Entry 8YQW (electron microscopy, 2.68 A resolution); this record covers chains B and H of the 9 polymer chains in the assembly.

== Chain B ==
Protein: DNA-directed RNA polymerase subunit beta
Organism: African swine fever virus
Notes: EC 2.7.7.6
UniProt: A0A2X0RU95 (A0A2X0RU95_ASF); residues 1-1242 here = UniProt positions 1-1242
Amino-acid sequence (1242 residues; numbered 1 to 1242; the number before each row is that of its first residue):
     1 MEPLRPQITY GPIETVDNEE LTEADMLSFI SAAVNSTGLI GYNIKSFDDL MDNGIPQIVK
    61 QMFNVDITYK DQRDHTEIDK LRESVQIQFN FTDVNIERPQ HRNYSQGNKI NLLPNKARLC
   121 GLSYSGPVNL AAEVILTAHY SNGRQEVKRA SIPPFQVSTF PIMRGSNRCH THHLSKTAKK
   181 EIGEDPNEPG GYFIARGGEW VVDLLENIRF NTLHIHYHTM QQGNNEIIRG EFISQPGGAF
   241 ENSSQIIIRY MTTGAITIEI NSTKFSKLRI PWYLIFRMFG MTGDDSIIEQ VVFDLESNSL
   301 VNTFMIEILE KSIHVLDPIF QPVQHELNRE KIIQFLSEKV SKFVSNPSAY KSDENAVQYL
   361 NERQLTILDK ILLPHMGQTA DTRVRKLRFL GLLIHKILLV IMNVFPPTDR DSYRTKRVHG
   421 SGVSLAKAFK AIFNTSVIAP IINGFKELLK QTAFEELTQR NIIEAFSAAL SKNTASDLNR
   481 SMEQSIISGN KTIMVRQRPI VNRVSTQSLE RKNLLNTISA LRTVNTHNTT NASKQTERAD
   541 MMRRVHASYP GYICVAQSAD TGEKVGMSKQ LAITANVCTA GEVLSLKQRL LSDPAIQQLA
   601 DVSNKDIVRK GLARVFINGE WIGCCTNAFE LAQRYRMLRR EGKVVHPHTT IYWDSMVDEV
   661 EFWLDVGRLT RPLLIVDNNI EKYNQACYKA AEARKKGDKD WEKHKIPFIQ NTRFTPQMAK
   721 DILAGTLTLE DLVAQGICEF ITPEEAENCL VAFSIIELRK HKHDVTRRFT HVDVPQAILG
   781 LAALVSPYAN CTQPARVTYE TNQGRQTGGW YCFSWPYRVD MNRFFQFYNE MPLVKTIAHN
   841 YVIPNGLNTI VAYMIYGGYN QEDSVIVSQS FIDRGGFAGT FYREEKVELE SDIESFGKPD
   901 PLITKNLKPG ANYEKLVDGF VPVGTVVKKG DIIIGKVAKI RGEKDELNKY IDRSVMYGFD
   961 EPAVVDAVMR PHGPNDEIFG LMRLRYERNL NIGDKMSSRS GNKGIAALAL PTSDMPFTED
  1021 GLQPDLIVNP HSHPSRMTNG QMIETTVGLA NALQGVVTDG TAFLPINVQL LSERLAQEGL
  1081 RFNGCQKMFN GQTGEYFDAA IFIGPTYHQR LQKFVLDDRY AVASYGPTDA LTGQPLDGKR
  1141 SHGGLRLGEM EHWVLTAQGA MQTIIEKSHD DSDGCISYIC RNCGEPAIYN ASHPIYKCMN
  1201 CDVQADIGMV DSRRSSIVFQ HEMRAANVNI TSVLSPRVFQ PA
Disordered / not traced: 1-3, 219-224, 490-503, 529-532, 941-948
Metal / ion sites: Zn2+: Cys1180, Cys1183, Cys1198, Cys1201

== Chain H ==
Protein: DNA-directed RNA polymerase RPB10 homolog
Organism: African swine fever virus
UniProt: A0A0C5BCR6 (A0A0C5BCR6_ASF); residues 1-80 here = UniProt positions 1-80
Amino-acid sequence (80 residues; each row starts with the number of its first residue):
     1 MLIPVVCFTC GFPIGTYAAI FDKARTEYIK TKMGGTLPQN IPLDASLQIE LKDLITALGI
    61 PMRVCCRTHL ITTLDYRKYY
Metal / ion sites: Zn2+: Cys7, Cys10, Cys65, Cys66

== Chain B / chain H interface ==
Contacting residue pairs - 78 pairs, chain B then chain H:
  Ala24(B) - Ala45(H)  hydrophobic
  Asp25(B) - Ala45(H)
  Ser31(B) - Asn40(H)
  Ser31(B) - Leu43(H)
  Lys180(B) - Tyr80(H)
  Pro186(B) - Tyr80(H)
  Asn187(B) - Tyr79(H)  hydrogen bond (side chain-backbone)
  Leu723(B) - Thr36(H)
  Leu723(B) - Leu37(H)  hydrogen bond (backbone-backbone)
  Leu723(B) - Asn40(H)
  Leu723(B) - Leu43(H)
  Leu723(B) - Asp44(H)
  Ala724(B) - Gly35(H)
  Ala724(B) - Leu37(H)
  Gly725(B) - Leu37(H)
  Trp810(B) - Met1(H)  hydrophobic
  Trp810(B) - Leu74(H)  hydrophobic
  Trp810(B) - Tyr76(H)  hydrophobic
  Phe813(B) - Tyr76(H)  hydrogen bond (backbone-side chain)
  Phe813(B) - Tyr79(H)  hydrophobic
  Phe813(B) - Tyr80(H)
  Trp815(B) - Tyr76(H)  hydrogen bond
  Tyr817(B) - Tyr80(H)
  Phe827(B) - Met1(H)  hydrogen bond (backbone-backbone)
  Tyr828(B) - Met1(H)
  Tyr828(B) - Leu2(H)
  Tyr828(B) - Phe8(H)  hydrophobic
  Asn829(B) - Thr73(H)
  Asn829(B) - Leu74(H)  hydrogen bond (backbone-backbone)
  Glu830(B) - Phe8(H)
  Glu830(B) - His69(H)  salt bridge
  Glu830(B) - Thr72(H)  hydrogen bond
  Glu830(B) - Thr73(H)
  Met831(B) - Thr72(H)  hydrogen bond (backbone-backbone)
  Met831(B) - Leu74(H)
  Leu833(B) - Thr68(H)
  Leu833(B) - Thr72(H)
  Lys835(B) - Pro42(H)  hydrogen bond (side chain-backbone)
  Ile837(B) - Leu43(H)  hydrophobic
  Asn840(B) - Pro42(H)
  Asn840(B) - Leu43(H)
  Ile843(B) - Leu74(H)  hydrophobic
  Ile843(B) - Tyr79(H)  hydrophobic
  Pro844(B) - Leu74(H)  hydrophobic
  Asn848(B) - Thr68(H)
  Asn848(B) - His69(H)
  Asn848(B) - Thr72(H)
  Ile850(B) - Thr9(H)
  Ile850(B) - Val64(H)  hydrophobic
  Ile850(B) - Cys65(H)  hydrophobic
  Phe871(B) - Phe8(H)
  Arg874(B) - Val6(H)
  Arg874(B) - Cys7(H)
  Arg874(B) - Phe8(H)  hydrogen bond (side chain-backbone)
  Arg874(B) - Thr9(H)  hydrogen bond (side chain-backbone)
  Arg874(B) - Cys10(H)  hydrogen bond (side chain-backbone)
  Arg874(B) - Gly11(H)
  Gly875(B) - Phe8(H)
  Asp1020(B) - Arg63(H)
  Gly1021(B) - Arg63(H)  hydrogen bond (backbone-side chain)
  Gln1023(B) - Thr9(H)  hydrogen bond (side chain-backbone)
  Asp1025(B) - Thr9(H)  hydrogen bond
  Ala1052(B) - Val64(H)
  Ala1052(B) - Arg67(H)
  Ala1052(B) - Thr68(H)
  Leu1053(B) - Lys52(H)
  Leu1053(B) - Met62(H)
  Leu1053(B) - Val64(H)  hydrophobic
  Gln1054(B) - Glu50(H)  hydrogen bond
  Gln1054(B) - Lys52(H)
  Gly1055(B) - Glu50(H)
  Gly1055(B) - Leu51(H)  hydrogen bond (backbone-backbone)
  Gly1055(B) - Ile71(H)
  Val1056(B) - Ile49(H)
  Val1056(B) - Glu50(H)
  Val1057(B) - Ile71(H)  hydrophobic
  Glu1078(B) - Lys52(H)  salt bridge
  Pro1105(B) - Val64(H)
Also at the interface, not in a pair above, chain B (52 interface residues in all): Leu27, Ile722, Cys812, Phe825, Pro832, Leu847, Ser870, Gly876, Leu1022, Leu1049, Asp1059
Also at the interface, not in a pair above, chain H (36 interface residues in all): Pro4, Asp75

== Overview ==
52 residues of chain B and 36 residues of chain H are in contact, with 17 hydrogen bonds and 2 salt bridges.
Polar contacts include Glu830(B)-His69(H), Glu1078(B)-Lys52(H) and Asn187(B)-Tyr79(H). Cys1180(B), Cys1183(B),
Cys1198(B) and Cys1201(B) coordinate Zn2+.
Here chain B is DNA-directed RNA polymerase subunit beta and chain H is DNA-directed RNA polymerase RPB10
homolog, both from African swine fever virus. Entry 8YQW (ASFV RNA polymerase-M1249L complex3) was determined
by electron microscopy together with 8YQT, 8YQU, 8YQV, 8YQX, 8YQY and 8YQZ from the same study.
